2WU5 - chains E and F of the 4 polymer chains in the assembly; structure by X-ray diffraction, 2.80 A resolution.

Chain E:
Molecule: Succinate dehydrogenase flavoprotein subunit
Organism: Escherichia coli
Notes: EC 1.3.5.1, 1.3.99.1
Reference sequence: P0AC41 (DHSA_ECOLI); residues 1-588 here = UniProt positions 1-588
Chain sequence (588 residues; row label = number of the first residue in the row):
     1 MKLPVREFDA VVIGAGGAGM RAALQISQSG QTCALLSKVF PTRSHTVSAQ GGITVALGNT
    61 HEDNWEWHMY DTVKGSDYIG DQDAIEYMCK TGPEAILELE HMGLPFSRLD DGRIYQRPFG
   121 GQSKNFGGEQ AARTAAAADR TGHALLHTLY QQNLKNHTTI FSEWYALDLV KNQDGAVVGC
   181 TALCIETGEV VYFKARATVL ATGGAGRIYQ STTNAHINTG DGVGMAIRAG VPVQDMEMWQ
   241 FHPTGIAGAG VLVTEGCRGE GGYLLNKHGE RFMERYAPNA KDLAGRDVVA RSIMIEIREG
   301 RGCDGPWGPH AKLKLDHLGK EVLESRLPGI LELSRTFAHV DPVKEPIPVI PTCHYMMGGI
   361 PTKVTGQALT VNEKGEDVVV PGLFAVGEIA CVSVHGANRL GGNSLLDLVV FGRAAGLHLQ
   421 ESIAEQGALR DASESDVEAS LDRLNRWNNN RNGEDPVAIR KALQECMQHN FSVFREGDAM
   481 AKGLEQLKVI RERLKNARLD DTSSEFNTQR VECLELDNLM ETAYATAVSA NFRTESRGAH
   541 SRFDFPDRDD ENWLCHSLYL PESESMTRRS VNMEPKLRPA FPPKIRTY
Covalent attachments: flavin-adenine dinucleotide (FAD) linked to His45
Metal / ion sites: Na+: Met356, Gly358, Glu388, Ala390
Residues lining bound ligands:
  - FAD (flavin-adenine dinucleotide): Ile13, Gly14, Ala15, Gly16, Gly17, Ala18, Gly19, Leu36, Ser37, Lys38, Val39, Ser44, Thr46, Ser48, Ala49, Gln50, Gly51, Gly52, Trp164, Tyr165, Ala166, Ala201, Thr202, Gly203, Thr213, Asn214, Asn218, Asp221, Leu252, His354, Tyr355, Val386, Gly387, Glu388, Arg399, Gly402, Asn403, Ser404, Leu405, Leu408
  - malate like intermediate (TEO): Gln50, Gly51, Phe119, His242, Leu252, Val253, Thr254, Glu255, Gly256, Arg286, His354, Arg399, Leu400, Gly401, Gly402, Asn403
UniProt features mapped onto this chain:
  - active site: Arg286 (Proton acceptor)
  - binding site (FAD): Gly14 to Gly19, Asp221, Glu388, Ser404, Leu405
  - binding site (substrate): His242, Thr254, His354, Arg399
  - modified residue: His45 (Tele-8alpha-FAD histidine), Lys267 (N6-acetyllysine)
  - mutagenesis: Glu186 (E186M: Allows recovery of protein cross-linked to SdhE, SdhA is flavinylated), Thr187 (T187M: No recovery of protein cross-linked to SdhE, SdhA is flavinylated)

Chain F:
Molecule: Succinate dehydrogenase iron-sulfur subunit
Organism: Escherichia coli
Notes: EC 1.3.5.1, 1.3.99.1
Reference sequence: P07014 (DHSB_ECOLI); residues 1-238 here = UniProt positions 1-238
Chain sequence (238 residues; row label = number of the first residue in the row):
     1 MRLEFSIYRY NPDVDDAPRM QDYTLEADEG RDMMLLDALI QLKEKDPSLS FRRSCREGVC
    61 GSDGLNMNGK NGLACITPIS ALNQPGKKIV IRPLPGLPVI RDLVVDMGQF YAQYEKIKPY
   121 LLNNGQNPPA REHLQMPEQR EKLDGLYECI LCACCSTSCP SFWWNPDKFI GPAGLLAAYR
   181 FLIDSRDTET DSRLDGLSDA FSVFRCHSIM NCVSVCPKGL NPTRAIGHIK SMLLQRNA
Metal / ion sites: 2Fe-2S cluster Fe: Cys55, Cys60, Asp63, Cys75; 4Fe-4S cluster Fe: Cys149, Cys152, Cys155, Cys216; 3Fe-4S cluster Fe: Cys159, Cys206, Cys212
Residues lining bound ligands:
  - carboxin (CBE; 2-methyl-N-phenyl-5,6-dihydro-1,4-oxathiine-3-carboxamide): Pro160, Ser161, Trp164, His207, Ile209
  - 3Fe-4S cluster (F3S): Cys159, Ser161, Phe169, Pro172, Arg205, Cys206, His207, Ser208, Ile209, Met210, Asn211, Cys212, Thr223, Ile226
  - 2Fe-2S cluster (FES): Leu36, Arg53, Ser54, Cys55, Arg56, Gly58, Val59, Cys60, Gly61, Ser62, Asp63, Leu73, Cys75
  - 4Fe-4S cluster (SF4): Phe110, Cys149, Ile150, Leu151, Cys152, Ala153, Cys154, Cys155, Ala173, Leu176, Cys216, Pro217, Lys218, Leu220, Pro222
UniProt features mapped onto this chain:
  - binding site ([2Fe-2S] cluster): Cys55, Cys60, Cys75
  - binding site ([4Fe-4S] cluster): Cys149, Cys152, Cys155, Cys216
  - binding site ([3Fe-4S] cluster): Cys159, Cys206, Cys212
  - binding site (a ubiquinone): Trp164

Chain E / chain F interface:
Contacting residue pairs - 103 pairs, chain E then chain F:
  Phe40(E) with Tyr111(F)
  Arg43(E) with Ser54(F); Cys60(F), hydrogen bond (side chain-backbone); Gly61(F), hydrogen bond (side chain-backbone); Ser62(F); Met107(F); Tyr111(F), hydrogen bond; Ile150(F), hydrogen bond (side chain-backbone); Leu151(F), hydrogen bond (side chain-backbone)
  Val47(E) with Val59(F)
  Ser48(E) with Cys55(F); Glu57(F), hydrogen bond
  Leu57(E) with Arg131(F), hydrogen bond (backbone-side chain)
  Asn59(E) with Glu132(F), hydrogen bond
  Leu97(E) with Arg131(F); Glu132(F)
  Glu100(E) with Glu132(F); His133(F), hydrogen bond (side chain-backbone); Arg186(F), salt bridge
  His101(E) with Leu121(F); Pro129(F); Arg131(F), hydrogen bond (side chain-backbone); Glu132(F); His133(F)
  Met102(E) with Leu121(F)
  Gly103(E) with Leu121(F); Arg180(F), hydrogen bond (backbone-side chain); Arg186(F), hydrogen bond (backbone-side chain)
  Leu104(E) with Arg186(F), hydrogen bond (backbone-side chain)
  Pro105(E) with Arg140(F), hydrogen bond (backbone-side chain); Tyr147(F), hydrophobic
  Phe106(E) with Arg140(F), hydrogen bond (backbone-side chain)
  Arg108(E) with His133(F), hydrogen bond (side chain-backbone); Gln135(F); Arg140(F); Arg186(F)
  Leu109(E) with Pro137(F)
  Asp110(E) with Met136(F); Pro137(F)
  Gly112(E) with His133(F); Leu134(F); Gln135(F), hydrogen bond (backbone-backbone)
  Arg113(E) with Glu132(F)
  Ile114(E) with Glu132(F), hydrogen bond (backbone-side chain)
  Ala137(E) with Tyr147(F)
  Ala138(E) with Tyr147(F)
  Arg140(E) with Glu148(F)
  His143(E) with Tyr147(F), hydrogen bond (side chain-backbone); Glu148(F); Cys149(F), hydrogen bond (side chain-backbone)
  His147(E) with Cys149(F); Leu151(F)
  Gln151(E) with Tyr114(F), hydrogen bond; Pro119(F); Tyr120(F); Phe181(F)
  Leu154(E) with Glu115(F)
  Lys155(E) with Tyr120(F)
  Glu163(E) with Arg52(F), salt bridge
  Arg207(E) with Arg56(F)
  Thr212(E) with Arg56(F), hydrogen bond (backbone-side chain)
  Thr213(E) with Arg56(F), hydrogen bond (backbone-side chain)
  Asn214(E) with Arg56(F), hydrogen bond (backbone-side chain)
  Ala215(E) with Ser54(F); Cys55(F), hydrophobic
  His216(E) with Ile40(F); Arg53(F); Ser54(F), hydrogen bond (backbone-backbone); Arg56(F)
  Ile217(E) with Ser54(F)
  Ala249(E) with Arg56(F)
  Gly250(E) with Arg56(F)
  Val251(E) with Arg56(F); Glu57(F)
  Glu332(E) with Lys218(F), salt bridge
  Leu333(E) with Glu57(F)
  Thr336(E) with Met34(F)
  Phe337(E) with Arg56(F); Glu57(F); Cys75(F)
  Val457(E) with Glu44(F)
  Lys461(E) with Glu44(F), salt bridge
  Asp500(E) with Pro47(F)
  Asp501(E) with Pro47(F); Ser48(F); Arg101(F), salt bridge
  Ser503(E) with Asn11(F); Arg101(F), hydrogen bond
  Ser504(E) with Asp13(F), hydrogen bond
  Glu505(E) with Pro12(F); Ile100(F); Arg101(F), hydrogen bond (backbone-side chain)
  Phe506(E) with Ser50(F), hydrogen bond (backbone-side chain); Arg52(F); Arg101(F); Val104(F), hydrophobic
  Thr508(E) with Lys43(F), hydrogen bond; Leu49(F); Ser50(F)
  Gln509(E) with Lys43(F); Pro47(F)
  Glu512(E) with Lys43(F); Arg53(F), salt bridge
Also at the interface, not in a pair above, chain E (61 interface residues in all): Thr42, Ser107, Asp111, Tyr150, Glu186, Leu252, Asn507
Also at the interface, not in a pair above, chain F (54 interface residues in all): Phe51, Ile76, Leu143, Cys152

Overview:
61 residues of chain E face 54 of chain F across their interface; the contacts include 30 hydrogen bonds and 6
salt bridges. Among the polar pairs are Glu100(E)-Arg186(F), Glu163(E)-Arg52(F) and Glu332(E)-Lys218(F). Bound
to chain E: malate like intermediate.
Chain E is Succinate dehydrogenase flavoprotein subunit and chain F is Succinate dehydrogenase iron-sulfur
subunit, both from Escherichia coli; the structure, Crystal structure of the E. coli succinate:quinone
oxidoreductase (SQR) SdhD His71Met mutant, was determined by X-ray diffraction.
